PDB entry 5UWS | X-ray diffraction, 2.40 A resolution | chains B and C of the 4 polymer chains in the assembly

[Chain B]
Protein: Ran-specific GTPase-activating protein 1
Organism: Saccharomyces cerevisiae
UniProtKB: P41920 (YRB1_YEAST); residues 62-201 here = UniProt positions 62-201
Chain sequence (143 residues; each row starts with the number of its first residue):
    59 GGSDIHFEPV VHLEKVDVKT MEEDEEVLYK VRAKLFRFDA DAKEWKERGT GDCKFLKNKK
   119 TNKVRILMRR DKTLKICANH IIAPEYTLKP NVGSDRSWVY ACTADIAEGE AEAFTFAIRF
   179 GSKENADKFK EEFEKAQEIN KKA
Unresolved in the structure: 59-62, 69-77
Differences from the reference sequence: expression tag (59-61)

[Chain C]
Protein: Exportin-1
Organism: Saccharomyces cerevisiae
UniProtKB: P30822 (XPO1_YEAST); residue numbers follow UniProt; this construct covers 1-376, 414-1058
Chain sequence (1024 residues; each row starts with the number of its first residue; note: 37 numbers in that range are skipped by the numbering (no residue carries them; nothing is unmodelled there); numbers below 1 keep their minus sign (Gly-2 is residue -2)):
    -2 GGSMEGILDF SNDLDIALLD QVVSTFYQGS GVQQKQAQEI LTKFQDNPDA WQKADQILQF
    58 STNPQSKFIA LSILDKLITR KWKLLPNDHR IGIRNFVVGM IISMCQDDEV FKTQKNLINK
   118 SDLTLVQILK QEWPQNWPEF IPELIGSSSS SVNVCENNMI VLKLLSEEVF DFSAEQMTQA
   178 KALHLKNSMS KEFEQIFKLC FQVLEQGSSS SLIVATLESL LRYLHWIPYR YIYETNILEL
   238 LSTKFMTSPD TRAITLKCLT EVSNLKIPQD NDLIKRQTVL FFQNTLQQIA TSVMPVTADL
   298 KATYANANGN DQSFLQDLAM FLTTYLARNR ALLESDESLR ELLLNAHQYL IQLSKIEERE
   358 LFKTTLDYWH NLVADLFYE
   414 PLKKHIYEEI CSQLRLVIIE NMVRPEEDLV VENDEGEIVR EFVKESDTIQ LYKSEREVLV
   474 YLTHLNVIDT EEIMISKLAR QIDGSEWSWH NINTLSWAIG SISGTMSEDT EKRFVVTVIK
   534 DLLGLCEQKR GKDNKAVVAS DIMYVVGQYP RFLKAHWNFL RTVILKLFEF MHETHEGVQD
   594 MACDTFIKIV QKCKYHFVIQ QPRESEPFIQ TIIRDIQKTT ADLQPQQVHT FYKACGIIIS
   654 EERSVAERNR LLSDLMQLPN MAWDTIVEQS TANPTLLLDS ETVKIIANII KTNVAVCTSM
   714 GADFYPQLGH IYYNMLQLYR AVSSMISAQV AAEGLIATKT PKVRGLRTIK KEILKLVETY
   774 ISKARNLDDV VKVLVEPLLN AVLEDYMNNV PDARDAEVLN CMTTVVEKVG HMIPQGVILI
   834 LQSVFECTLD MINKDFTEYP EHRVEFYKLL KVINEKSFAA FLELPPAAFK LFVDAICWAF
   894 KHNNRDVEVN GLQIALDLVK NIERMGNVPF ANEFHKNYFF IFVSETFFVL TDSDHKSGFS
   954 KQALLLMKLI SLVYDNKISV PLYQEAEVPQ GTSNQVYLSQ YLANMLSNAF PHLTSEQIAS
  1014 FLSALTKQCK DLVVFKGTLR DFLVQIKEVG GDPTDYLFAE DKENA
Unresolved in the structure: -2, 440-460, 1054-1058
Differences from the reference sequence: expression tag (-2 to 0); conflict Asp441 (Val in P30822), Gly537 (Asp in P30822), Cys539 (Thr in P30822), Glu540 (Val in P30822), Gln541 (Lys in P30822), Cys1022 (Tyr in P30822)

[How chain B and chain C interact]
Pairs across the interface (7):
  Val150(B) - Ile749(C)  hydrophobic
  Val150(B) - Thr753(C)
  Val150(B) - Pro754(C)
  Gly151(B) - Lys752(C)
  Gly151(B) - Arg757(C)  hydrogen bond (backbone-side chain)
  Ser152(B) - Pro754(C)
  Asp153(B) - Pro754(C)

[In short]
Chain B and chain C form an interface of 4 and 5 residues respectively; the contacts include 1 hydrogen bond.
The hydrogen-bonded pair is Gly151(B)-Arg757(C).
Here chain B is Ran-specific GTPase-activating protein 1 and chain C is Exportin-1, both from Saccharomyces
cerevisiae. Entry 5UWS (Crystal Structure of X11L2 NES Peptide in complex with CRM1-Ran-RanBP1) was determined
by X-ray diffraction, deposited together with 5UWH, 5UWI, 5UWJ, 5UWO, 5UWP, 5UWQ and 4 further entries.
